Entry 7NEA (X-ray diffraction, 2.00 A resolution); this record covers chain A.

== Chain A ==
Name: Branched-chain-amino-acid aminotransferase
From: Thermobaculum terrenum (strain ATCC BAA-798 / YNP1)
Notes: EC 2.6.1.42
UniProt: D1CCW1 (D1CCW1_THET1); residues 2-317 here correspond to UniProt positions 1-316 (UniProt number = residue number - 1)
Sequence (316 residues; row label = number of the first residue in the row):
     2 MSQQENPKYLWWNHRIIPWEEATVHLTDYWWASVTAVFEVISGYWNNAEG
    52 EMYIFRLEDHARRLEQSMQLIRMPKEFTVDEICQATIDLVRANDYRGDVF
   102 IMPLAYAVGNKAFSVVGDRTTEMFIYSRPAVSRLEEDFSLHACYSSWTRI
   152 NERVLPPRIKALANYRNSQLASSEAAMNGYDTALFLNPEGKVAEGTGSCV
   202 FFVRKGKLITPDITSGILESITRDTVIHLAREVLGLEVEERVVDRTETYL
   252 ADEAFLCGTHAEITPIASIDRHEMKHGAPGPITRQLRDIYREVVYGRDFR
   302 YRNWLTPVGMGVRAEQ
Not modelled in the structure: 2-5, 315-317
Sequence notes: engineered mutation V41 (Gly40 in D1CCW1), S43 (Arg42 in D1CCW1), F101 (Tyr100 in D1CCW1)
Cystine bridges: C200-C258
Covalently attached groups: pyridoxal phosphate (PLP) linked to K161
Bound ions: Na+ site 1 near H15 (its only coordinating residue here); Na+ site 2 near R272 (its only coordinating residue here); Na+ site 3: R303, L306
Small-molecule neighbours: pyridoxal phosphate (PLP): H61, R64, R150, Y166, E195, T197, G198, S199, C200, L219, S221, I222, T223, R224, C258, G259, T260
What the authors report for this chain:
  - conformationally variable residues (loop rearrangement, side-chain flip): W32, F101, F114, V132, H261
  - mutagenesis - R43S: decreased catalytic activity (BCAT-like activity)
  - mutagenesis - R43S: unchanged catalytic activity (R-TA-like activity)
  - mutagenesis - G41V/Y101F: abolished catalytic activity (BCAT-like activity)
  - mutagenesis - G41V/Y101F: decreased catalytic activity on R-PEA + pyruvate
  - mutagenesis - G41V/Y101F: unchanged catalytic activity on R-PEA + alpha-ketoglutarate
  - mutagenesis - G41V/R43S/Y101F (60-fold), G41V/R43S/Y101F/S115R, S115R: increased binding to R-PEA
  - mutagenesis - F39Y/Y166W: abolished catalytic activity
  - mutagenesis - F39Y/G41V/R43S/Y101F: abolished catalytic activity on R-PEA
  - mutagenesis - W32H/G41V/R43S/Y101F: decreased binding to R-PEA
  - mutagenesis - G41V/R43S/Y101F: abolished catalytic activity (BCAT-like and R-TA-like activities)
  - mutagenesis - S115R: decreased catalytic activity on R-PEA+ alpha-ketoglutarate
  - mutagenesis - S115R: decreased catalytic activity on L-leucine + alpha-ketoglutarate
  - mutagenesis - S115R: unchanged catalytic activity on pyruvate amination
  - binding site for pyridoxal phosphate: R64, Y166, E195, I222, T223, T260 (citing earlier work)

== Summary ==
Covalently linked pyridoxal phosphate: at K161. R303 and L306 coordinate Na+ site 3. The paper reports a
binding site for pyridoxal phosphate at R64, Y166 and E195 among others; G41V/R43S/Y101F,
G41V/R43S/Y101F/S115R and S115R increase binding to R-PEA; 8 substitutions were tested in all.
Chain A is Branched-chain-amino-acid aminotransferase (Thermobaculum terrenum (strain ATCC BAA-798 / YNP1));
the structure, Crystal structure of branched-chain amino acid aminotransferase from Thermobaculum terrenum (M3
mutant), was determined by X-ray diffraction together with 7NEB from the same study.
